2AZJ - chains A and B; structure by X-ray diffraction, 2.40 A resolution.

Chain A (and B):
Name: Geranylgeranyl pyrophosphate synthetase
Organism: Sulfolobus solfataricus
Notes: EC 2.5.1.1; chain B of this document is another copy of the same molecule, construct and numbering; everything in this record applies to it too
Sequence (289 residues; row label = number of the first residue in the row; numbers below 1 keep their minus sign (Met-7 is residue -7)):
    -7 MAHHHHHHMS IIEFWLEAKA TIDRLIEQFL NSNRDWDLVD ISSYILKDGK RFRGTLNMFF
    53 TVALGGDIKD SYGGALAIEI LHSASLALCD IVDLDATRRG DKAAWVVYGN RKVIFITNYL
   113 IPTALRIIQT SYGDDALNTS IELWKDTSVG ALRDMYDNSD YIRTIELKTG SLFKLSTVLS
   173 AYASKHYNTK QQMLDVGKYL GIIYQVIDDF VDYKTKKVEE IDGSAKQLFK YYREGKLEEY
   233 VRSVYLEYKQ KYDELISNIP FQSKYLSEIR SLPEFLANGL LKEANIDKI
Disordered / not traced: -7 to 0, 277-281 (chain B: -7 to 2, 277-281)
Construct notes: expression tag (-7 to 0); engineered mutation Cys81 (Asp in 15899101)
What the authors report for this chain:
  - specificity-determining residues: Ala76, Leu164
  - conformationally variable residues (loop rearrangement, side-chain flip): Val84 to Tyr100, Trp136
  - self-association interface (contacts with another copy of this molecule); pairs are residue here / residue on that copy: Pro114-Trp136 (pi stacking)
  - catalytic residues: Arg90, Arg91 (proposed by the authors, not directly observed)

How chain A and chain B interact:
Residue-residue contacts (66):
  Trp28(A) with Arg145(B)
  Asp29(A) with Arg145(B), salt bridge
  Leu30(A) with Leu144(B), hydrophobic
  Ile83(A) with Ile106(B), hydrophobic
  Val84(A) with Val99(B); Arg103(B), hydrogen bond (backbone-side chain); Phe107(B), hydrophobic
  Leu86(A) with Leu86(B), hydrophobic
  Gly101(A) with Asp85(B)
  Asn102(A) with Ile83(B); Val84(B), hydrogen bond (side chain-backbone); Asp85(B), hydrogen bond (backbone-side chain); Leu86(B); Asn102(B)
  Arg103(A) with Ile83(B); Asp85(B), salt bridge; Met147(B), hydrogen bond
  Lys104(A) with Leu144(B)
  Ile106(A) with Leu80(B), hydrophobic; Ile83(B), hydrophobic; Ile106(B), hydrophobic
  Phe107(A) with Leu80(B), hydrophobic; Ala143(B), hydrophobic; Leu144(B), hydrophobic; Met147(B), hydrophobic
  Ile108(A) with Leu144(B), hydrophobic
  Asn110(A) with Leu80(B); Thr109(B); Ile113(B); Trp136(B); Ser140(B), hydrogen bond (backbone-side chain)
  Tyr111(A) with Lys137(B); Ser140(B); Val141(B), hydrophobic
  Ile113(A) with Asn110(B)
  Pro114(A) with Trp136(B); Lys137(B)
  Arg118(A) with Asn130(B), hydrogen bond (side chain-backbone); Glu134(B), salt bridge
  Gln121(A) with Asn130(B)
  Asp126(A) with Asp126(B); Asn130(B)
  Leu129(A) with Asn130(B); Ile133(B), hydrophobic
  Asn130(A) with Arg118(B), hydrogen bond (backbone-side chain); Gln121(B); Asp126(B); Leu129(B)
  Ile133(A) with Pro114(B); Arg118(B); Leu129(B), hydrophobic
  Trp136(A) with Asn110(B); Ile113(B), hydrophobic; Pro114(B), hydrophobic
  Lys137(A) with Tyr111(B); Pro114(B)
  Ser140(A) with Trp28(B); Asn110(B), hydrogen bond (side chain-backbone); Tyr111(B)
  Val141(A) with Trp28(B), hydrophobic
  Ala143(A) with Phe107(B), hydrophobic
  Leu144(A) with Trp28(B)
  Met147(A) with Leu30(B), hydrophobic; Arg103(B); Phe107(B), hydrophobic
  Tyr148(A) with Leu30(B), hydrophobic
Also at the interface, not in a pair above, chain A (36 interface residues in all): Leu80, Asp85, Trp97, Thr115, Glu134
Also at the interface, not in a pair above, chain B (36 interface residues in all): Asp27, Val31, Thr115, Leu117

In short:
The chain A/chain B interface involves 36 residues from each chain, with 8 hydrogen bonds and 3 salt bridges.
Polar pairs include Asp29(A)-Arg145(B), Arg103(A)-Asp85(B) and Arg118(A)-Glu134(B). From the paper: catalytic
residues Arg90(A) and Arg91(A); specificity determinants Ala76(A) and Leu164(A).
Both chains are Geranylgeranyl pyrophosphate synthetase (Sulfolobus solfataricus). Entry 2AZJ (Crystal
structure for the mutant D81C of Sulfolobus solfataricus hexaprenyl pyrophosphate synthase) was determined by
X-ray diffraction, deposited together with 2AZL.
